PDB entry 6OQT | electron microscopy, 3.10 A resolution | chains N and O of the 22 polymer chains in the assembly

[Chain N (and O)]
Name: ATP synthase subunit c
Organism: Escherichia coli
Notes: chain O of this document is another copy of the same molecule, construct and numbering; everything in this record applies to it too
UniProt: F4TL55 (F4TL55_ECOLX); residues 1-79 here = UniProt positions 1-79
Sequence (79 residues; each row starts with the number of its first residue):
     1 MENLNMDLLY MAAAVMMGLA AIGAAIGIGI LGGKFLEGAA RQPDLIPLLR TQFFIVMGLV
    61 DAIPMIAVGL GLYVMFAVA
Unresolved in the structure: 1-2
From the paper describing this entry:
  - catalytic residues: Asp61 (citing earlier work)

[Chain N / chain O interface]
Pairs across the interface (56):
  Asn5(N) with Asn3(O); Leu4(O), hydrogen bond (side chain-backbone); Asp7(O)
  Leu8(N) with Asp7(O)
  Leu9(N) with Asp7(O); Tyr10(O), hydrophobic
  Met11(N) with Met11(O), hydrophobic
  Ala12(N) with Met11(O), hydrophobic; Ala14(O)
  Val15(N) with Met11(O), hydrophobic; Ala14(O), hydrophobic
  Met16(N) with Ala14(O), hydrophobic; Met17(O), hydrophobic
  Leu19(N) with Gly18(O); Leu19(O); Ile22(O)
  Ile22(N) with Ile22(O), hydrophobic
  Gly23(N) with Ile22(O); Ala25(O)
  Ile26(N) with Ile26(O), hydrophobic
  Gly27(N) with Ala25(O); Gly29(O)
  Ile30(N) with Gly29(O)
  Leu31(N) with Gly32(O); Gly33(O); Leu36(O), hydrophobic
  Lys34(N) with Gly33(O); Glu37(O)
  Phe35(N) with Leu36(O), hydrophobic
  Arg41(N) with Arg41(O)
  Gln42(N) with Ala40(O)
  Leu45(N) with Ala40(O); Pro43(O), hydrophobic
  Leu48(N) with Ile46(O), hydrophobic
  Leu49(N) with Ala40(O)
  Gln52(N) with Arg50(O), hydrogen bond
  Val56(N) with Phe35(O), hydrophobic; Phe53(O), hydrophobic
  Leu59(N) with Phe53(O), hydrophobic; Phe54(O), hydrophobic; Met57(O), hydrophobic
  Ile63(N) with Ala20(O); Ala21(O), hydrophobic; Ala24(O), hydrophobic; Met65(O), hydrophobic; Val68(O), hydrophobic
  Pro64(N) with Ala25(O), hydrophobic
  Ile66(N) with Met17(O), hydrophobic; Val68(O), hydrophobic
  Leu70(N) with Met17(O), hydrophobic; Leu72(O), hydrophobic; Phe76(O), hydrophobic
  Tyr73(N) with Met75(O), hydrophobic
  Val74(N) with Tyr10(O), hydrophobic; Met75(O), hydrophobic
  Val78(N) with Tyr10(O), hydrophobic
Interface residues without a listed pair, chain N (37 interface residues in all): Ala20, Ala24, Gly38, Phe53, Val60, Ala67
Interface residues without a listed pair, chain O (40 interface residues in all): Met6, Val15, Ile28, Ile30, Lys34, Ala39

[Summary]
37 residues of chain N face 40 of chain O across their interface; the contacts include 2 hydrogen bonds. Polar
contacts include Asn5(N)-Leu4(O) and Gln52(N)-Arg50(O). The paper reports the catalytic residue Asp61(N).
Both chains are ATP synthase subunit c (Escherichia coli). Entry 6OQT (E. coli ATP synthase State 1c) was
determined by electron microscopy, deposited together with 6OQR, 6OQS, 6OQU, 6OQV, 6OQW, 6PQV and 3 further
entries.
